Entry 7WU4 (electron microscopy, 3.40 A resolution); this record covers chains B and C of the 4 polymer chains in the assembly.

Chain B:
Protein: Guanine nucleotide-binding protein G(I)/G(S)/G(T) subunit beta-1
From: Homo sapiens
UniProt: P62873 (GBB1_HUMAN); residue numbers follow UniProt; this construct covers 2-340
Sequence (351 residues; each row starts with the number of its first residue; numbers below 1 keep their minus sign (Met-10 is residue -10)):
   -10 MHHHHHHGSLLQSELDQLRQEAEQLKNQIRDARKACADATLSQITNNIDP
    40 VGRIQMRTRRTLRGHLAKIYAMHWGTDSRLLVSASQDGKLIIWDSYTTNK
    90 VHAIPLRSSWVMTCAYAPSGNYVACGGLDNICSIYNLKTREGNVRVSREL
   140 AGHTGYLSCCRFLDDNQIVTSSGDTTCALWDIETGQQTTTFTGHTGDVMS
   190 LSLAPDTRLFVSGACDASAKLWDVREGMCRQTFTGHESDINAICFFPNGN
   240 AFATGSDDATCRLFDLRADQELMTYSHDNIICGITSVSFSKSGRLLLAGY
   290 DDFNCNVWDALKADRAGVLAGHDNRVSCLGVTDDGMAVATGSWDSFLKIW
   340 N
Not modelled in the structure: -10 to 1
Construct notes: expression tag (-10 to 1)
UniProt features mapped onto this chain:
  - modified residue: Ser2 (N-acetylserine), His266 (Phosphohistidine)
  - natural variant: Leu30 (L30F: In MRD42; uncertain significance), Arg52 (R52G: In MRD42), Gly64 (G64V: In MRD42), Asp76 (D76E: In MRD42; D76G: In MRD42), Gly77 (G77S: In MRD42), Lys78 (K78R: In MRD42), Ile80 (I80N: In MRD42; I80T: In MRD42), His91 (H91R: In MRD42; uncertain significance), Ala92 (A92T: In MRD42), Pro94 (P94S: In MRD42), Leu95 (L95P: In MRD42), Arg96 (R96L: In MRD42), 5 further natural variant entries in UniProt

Chain C:
Protein: Guanine nucleotide-binding protein G(I)/G(S)/G(O) subunit gamma-2
From: Homo sapiens
UniProt: P59768 (GBG2_HUMAN); residues 1-71 here = UniProt positions 1-71
Sequence (71 residues; each row starts with the number of its first residue):
     1 MASNNTASIAQARKLVEQLKMEANIDRIKVSKAAADLMAYCEAHAKEDPL
    51 LTPVPASENPFREKKFFCAIL
Not modelled in the structure: 1-6, 63-71
UniProt features mapped onto this chain:
  - modified residue: Ala2 (N-acetylalanine), Cys68 (Cysteine methyl ester)
  - lipidation: Cys68 (S-geranylgeranyl cysteine)

How chain B and chain C interact:
Pairs across the interface (76):
  Leu4(B) - Ile9(C)  hydrophobic
  Leu7(B) - Ile9(C)
  Leu7(B) - Ala12(C)  hydrophobic
  Leu7(B) - Arg13(C)
  Glu10(B) - Val16(C)
  Ala11(B) - Leu19(C)
  Leu14(B) - Val16(C)  hydrophobic
  Leu14(B) - Leu19(C)  hydrophobic
  Leu14(B) - Lys20(C)
  Gln17(B) - Ala23(C)
  Ile18(B) - Ala23(C)  hydrophobic
  Ile18(B) - Arg27(C)
  Arg22(B) - Glu22(C)  salt bridge
  Ala24(B) - Lys29(C)
  Cys25(B) - Arg27(C)
  Cys25(B) - Val30(C)
  Ala26(B) - Val30(C)  hydrophobic
  Asp27(B) - Lys29(C)
  Asp27(B) - Val30(C)
  Asp27(B) - Ser31(C)  hydrogen bond
  Ala28(B) - Val30(C)
  Leu30(B) - Ala34(C)  hydrophobic
  Ile33(B) - Ser31(C)
  Ile33(B) - Ala34(C)  hydrophobic
  Ile37(B) - Met38(C)  hydrophobic
  Ile37(B) - Glu42(C)
  Val40(B) - Leu51(C)  hydrophobic
  Ile43(B) - Leu50(C)
  Met45(B) - Leu50(C)  hydrophobic
  Arg48(B) - Phe61(C)
  Arg49(B) - Pro60(C)  hydrogen bond (side chain-backbone)
  Arg49(B) - Phe61(C)  hydrogen bond (side chain-backbone)
  Ser84(B) - Phe61(C)
  Tyr85(B) - Pro60(C)
  Tyr85(B) - Phe61(C)  hydrophobic
  Met217(B) - Met21(C)  hydrophobic
  Cys218(B) - Gln18(C)  hydrogen bond (backbone-side chain)
  Cys218(B) - Met21(C)
  Arg219(B) - Glu22(C)
  Arg219(B) - Ile25(C)
  Gln220(B) - Glu22(C)
  Thr221(B) - Glu22(C)  hydrogen bond (backbone-side chain)
  Phe235(B) - Leu37(C)  hydrophobic
  Phe235(B) - Tyr40(C)  hydrophobic
  Phe235(B) - Cys41(C)  hydrophobic
  Pro236(B) - Tyr40(C)  hydrogen bond (backbone-side chain)
  Asn237(B) - Tyr40(C)
  Asp254(B) - Ala33(C)
  Arg256(B) - Arg27(C)
  Arg256(B) - Ile28(C)
  Arg256(B) - Ala33(C)
  Arg256(B) - Asp36(C)  salt bridge
  Asp258(B) - Arg27(C)  salt bridge
  Gln259(B) - Val30(C)
  Leu261(B) - Val30(C)  hydrophobic
  Leu261(B) - Leu37(C)  hydrophobic
  Ser279(B) - Asp48(C)  hydrogen bond
  Ser279(B) - Leu50(C)
  Lys280(B) - Glu47(C)  salt bridge
  Ser281(B) - Tyr40(C)
  Ser281(B) - His44(C)
  Ser281(B) - Asp48(C)  hydrogen bond
  Ser281(B) - Leu51(C)
  Arg283(B) - Leu51(C)
  Leu284(B) - Leu50(C)  hydrophobic
  Leu300(B) - Met38(C)  hydrophobic
  Leu300(B) - Cys41(C)  hydrophobic
  Gly324(B) - Pro49(C)
  Gly324(B) - Leu50(C)
  Met325(B) - Pro49(C)  hydrophobic
  Met325(B) - Asn59(C)
  Met325(B) - Pro60(C)  hydrophobic
  Ala326(B) - Phe61(C)  hydrophobic
  Ile338(B) - Phe61(C)  hydrophobic
  Asn340(B) - Asn59(C)
  Asn340(B) - Phe61(C)
Interface residues without a listed pair, chain B (54 interface residues in all): Thr34, Trp63, Ala240, Leu252, Ala257, Gly282, Asp323
Interface residues without a listed pair, chain C (38 interface residues in all): Ser8, Asp26, Lys32, Ala45, Arg62

Overview:
54 residues of chain B face 38 of chain C across their interface, with 8 hydrogen bonds and 4 salt bridges.
Among the polar pairs are Arg22(B)-Glu22(C), Arg256(B)-Asp36(C) and Asp258(B)-Arg27(C).
Here chain B is Guanine nucleotide-binding protein G(I)/G(S)/G(T) subunit beta-1 and chain C is Guanine
nucleotide-binding protein G(I)/G(S)/G(O) subunit gamma-2, both from Homo sapiens. Entry 7WU4 (Cryo-EM
structure of the adhesion GPCR ADGRF1 in complex with miniGi) was determined by electron microscopy (same
publication as 7WU2, 7WU3 and 7WU5).
